PDB entry 7BN7 | X-ray diffraction, 2.45 A resolution | chain A

[Chain A]
Name: OYE2 isoform 1
Source organism: Saccharomyces cerevisiae
Notes: EC 1.6.99.1
Reference sequence: A0A6A5PXJ0 (A0A6A5PXJ0_YEASX); numbering as in UniProt (aligned over 1-400)
Amino-acid sequence (400 residues; row label = number of the first residue in the row):
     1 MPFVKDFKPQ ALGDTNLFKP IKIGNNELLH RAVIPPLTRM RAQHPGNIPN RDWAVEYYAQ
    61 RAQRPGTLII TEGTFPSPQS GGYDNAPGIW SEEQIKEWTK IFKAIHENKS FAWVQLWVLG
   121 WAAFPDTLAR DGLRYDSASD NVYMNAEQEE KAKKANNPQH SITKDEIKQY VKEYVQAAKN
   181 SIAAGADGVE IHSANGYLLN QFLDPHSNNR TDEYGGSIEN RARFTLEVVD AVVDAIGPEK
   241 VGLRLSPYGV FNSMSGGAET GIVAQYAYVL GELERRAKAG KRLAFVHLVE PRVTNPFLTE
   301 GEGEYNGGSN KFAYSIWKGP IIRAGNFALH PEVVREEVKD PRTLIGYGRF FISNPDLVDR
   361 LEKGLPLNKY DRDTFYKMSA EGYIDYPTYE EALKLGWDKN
Disordered / not traced: 1, 398-400
Ligand contacts: FMN (flavin mononucleotide): Pro35, Pro36, Leu37, Thr38, Gly73, Gln115, His192, Asn195, Arg244, Val289, Val293, Pro296, Phe297, Ala324, Gly325, Asn326, Gly346, Tyr347, Gly348, Arg349, Ile352, Phe375, Tyr376

[In short]
Bound to chain A: flavin mononucleotide.
Chain A is OYE2 isoform 1 (Saccharomyces cerevisiae); the structure, Crystal structure of ene-reductase OYE2
from S. cerevisiae, was determined by X-ray diffraction (same publication as 7BLF, 7BN6 and 7BO0).
